Entry 6OSY (electron microscopy, 4.30 A resolution (low resolution: residue-level contacts below are approximate; hydrogen-bond / salt-bridge calls are withheld)); this record covers chains K and R of the 24 polymer chains in the assembly.

== Chain K ==
Protein: BG505 gp120
From: Human immunodeficiency virus 1
UniProt: Q2N0S6 (Q2N0S6_9HIV1); the construct lacks a stretch of the UniProt sequence and is renumbered around it, so the offset changes along the chain: 31-141 = UniProt 30-140; 150-185 = UniProt 141-176; 187-309 = UniProt 186-308; 312-321 = UniProt 309-318; 2 more segments
Sequence (480 residues; row label = number of the first residue in the row; note: 12 numbers in that range are skipped by the numbering (no residue carries them; nothing is unmodelled there); a row labelled like 185A-185I holds insertion residues (185A, then the next letters in order)):
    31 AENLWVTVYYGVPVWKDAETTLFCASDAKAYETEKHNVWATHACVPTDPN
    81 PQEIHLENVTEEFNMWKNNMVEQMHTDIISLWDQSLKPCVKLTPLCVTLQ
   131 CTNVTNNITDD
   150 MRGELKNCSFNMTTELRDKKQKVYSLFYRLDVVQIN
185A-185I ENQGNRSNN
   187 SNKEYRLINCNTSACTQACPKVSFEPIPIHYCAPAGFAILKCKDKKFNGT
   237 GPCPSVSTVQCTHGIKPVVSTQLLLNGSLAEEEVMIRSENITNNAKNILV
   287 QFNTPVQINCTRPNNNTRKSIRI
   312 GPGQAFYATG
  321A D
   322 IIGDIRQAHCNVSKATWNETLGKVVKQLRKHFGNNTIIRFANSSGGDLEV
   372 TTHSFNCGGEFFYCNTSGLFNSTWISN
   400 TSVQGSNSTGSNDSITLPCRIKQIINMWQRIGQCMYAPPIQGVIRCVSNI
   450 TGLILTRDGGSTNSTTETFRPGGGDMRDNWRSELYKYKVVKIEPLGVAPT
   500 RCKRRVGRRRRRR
Unresolved in the structure: 185A-185I, 400-410, 506-512
Differences from the reference sequence: conflict Cys201 (Ile200 in Q2N0S6), Asn332 (Thr330 in Q2N0S6), Cys433 (Ala430 in Q2N0S6), Cys501 (Ala498 in Q2N0S6), Gly506 (Val503 in Q2N0S6), Arg507 (Gly504 in Q2N0S6), Arg509 (Glu506 in Q2N0S6), Arg510 (Lys507 in Q2N0S6); expression tag (512)
Cystine bridges: Cys54-Cys74, Cys119-Cys205, Cys126-Cys196, Cys131-Cys157, Cys201-Cys433, Cys218-Cys247, Cys228-Cys239, Cys296-Cys331, Cys378-Cys445, Cys385-Cys418
Glycans and other covalent adducts: N-acetylglucosamine (NAG) linked to Asn88, Asn133, Asn156, Asn160, Asn197, Asn234, Asn262, Asn295, Asn301, Asn355, Asn363, Asn386, Asn392, Asn448; glycan linked to Asn137, Asn276, Asn332

== Chain R ==
Protein: 0PV-a.01 Heavy
From: Homo sapiens
Sequence (235 residues; each row starts with the number of its first residue; a row labelled like 31A-31B holds insertion residues (31A, then the next letters in order)):
     1 EVQLVESGPGVMKPSETLSLICAVSGDTISS
31A-31B PY
    32 YFWSWVRQPRGKGLEWIGGLY
   52A S
    53 NTMDVYYNPSLQSRVTISRDTSKNHFSLKV
82A-82C TSV
    83 TDTDTAVYYCARERVVAH
100A-100E NYYGL
   101 DLWGQGVAVTVSSASTKGPSVFPLAPSSRSTSESTAALGCLVKDYFPEPV
   151 TVSWNSGSLTSGVHTFPAVLQSSGLYSLSSVVTVPSSSLGTQTYVCNVNH
   201 KPSNTKVDKRVEIKTCGGLEVLFQ
Unresolved in the structure: 1, 113-224
Cystine bridges: Cys22-Cys92

== How chain K and chain R interact ==
Contacting residue pairs (14):
  Pro79(K) with Thr73(R)
  Asn80(K) with Ile29(R); Ser30(R); Ser52A(R); Arg71(R); Thr73(R)
  Gln82(K) with Asn53(R); Thr54(R)
  Glu83(K) with Pro31A(R); Asn53(R)
  Ile84(K) with Tyr31B(R); Asn53(R)
  His85(K) with Tyr31B(R)
  Glu87(K) with His100(R)
Interface residues without a listed pair, chain R (11 interface residues in all): Ala99

== In short ==
7 residues of chain K and 11 residues of chain R are in contact. Covalently linked N-acetylglucosamine: at
Asn88(K), Asn133(K), Asn156(K), Asn160(K), Asn197(K) and Asn234(K) and 8 more.
Here chain K is BG505 gp120 (Human immunodeficiency virus 1) and chain R is 0PV-a.01 Heavy (Homo sapiens).
Entry 6OSY (Cryo-EM structure of vaccine-elicited antibody 0PV-a.01 in complex with HIV-1 Env BG505 DS-SOSIP
and antibodies VRC03 ...) was determined by electron microscopy (same publication as 6MPH, 6MQC, 6MQE, 6MQM,
6MQR, 6N16 and 4 further entries).
